PDB entry 9JXS | electron microscopy, 2.93 A resolution | chains B and A of the 13 polymer chains in the assembly

== Chain B ==
Molecule: CRISPR system Cascade subunit CasD
Source organism: Candidatus Cloacimonetes bacterium ADurb.Bin088
Reference sequence: A0A1V6F8C5 (A0A1V6F8C5_9BACT); numbering as in UniProt (aligned over 1-388)
Sequence (388 residues; numbered 1 to 388; the number before each row is that of its first residue):
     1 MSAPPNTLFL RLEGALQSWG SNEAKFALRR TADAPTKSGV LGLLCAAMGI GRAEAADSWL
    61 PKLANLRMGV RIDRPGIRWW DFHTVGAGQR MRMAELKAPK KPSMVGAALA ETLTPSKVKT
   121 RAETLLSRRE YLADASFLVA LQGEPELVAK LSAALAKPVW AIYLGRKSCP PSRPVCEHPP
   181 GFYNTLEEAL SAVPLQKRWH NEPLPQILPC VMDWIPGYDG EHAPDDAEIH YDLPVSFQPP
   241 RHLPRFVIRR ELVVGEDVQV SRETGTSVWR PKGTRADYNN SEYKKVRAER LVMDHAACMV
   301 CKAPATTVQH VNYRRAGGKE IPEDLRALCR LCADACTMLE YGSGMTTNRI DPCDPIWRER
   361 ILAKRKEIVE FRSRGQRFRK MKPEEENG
Not modelled in the structure: 1-3, 91-119, 379-388
Sequence notes: conflict Ala333 (His in A0A1V6F8C5)
Ligand contacts: Mg2+ (MG): Cys298, Val300, Cys301, Leu328, Cys329, Cys332, Arg365
From the paper describing this entry:
  - catalytic residues: Asp324 (by similarity / conservation)
  - mutagenesis - C298A/C301A/C329A/C332A, H310A, D324A: abolished catalytic activity
  - mutagenesis - E289A: abolished binding to target DNA
  - mutagenesis - R275A/D277A/Y278A, M338A/V369A/F371A: decreased catalytic activity

== Chain A ==
Molecule: 61-nt RNA strand
Sequence (61 nucleotides; numbered -7 to 53; the number before each row is that of its first residue; numbers below 1 keep their minus sign (G-7 is residue -7)):
    -7 GUGAACCGGA UUGCCGUCAG GAAAUUAGGU GCGCUUAGCA GUAUUCCCCA CGCAUGUGGG
    53 G
Not modelled in the structure: 46, 53

== Chain B / chain A interface ==
Contacting residue pairs (42):
  Gly20(B) - G-5(A)  sugar contact
  Gly20(B) - A-4(A)  phosphate contact
  Ser21(B) - G-5(A)  hydrogen bond to the sugar
  Ala24(B) - G-5(A)  sugar contact
  Arg29(B) - A-4(A)  phosphate contact
  Arg30(B) - A-4(A)  phosphate contact
  Ser38(B) - G-5(A)  hydrogen bond to the phosphate
  Gly42(B) - G-7(A)  sugar contact
  Gly42(B) - U-6(A)  sugar contact
  Cys45(B) - G-7(A)  sugar contact
  Ala46(B) - G-7(A)  phosphate contact
  Ile50(B) - G-7(A)  sugar contact
  Gly51(B) - G-7(A)  sugar contact
  Arg52(B) - G-7(A)  base contact
  Phe82(B) - G1(A)  phosphate contact
  His83(B) - C-1(A)  hydrogen bond to the sugar
  His83(B) - G1(A)  phosphate contact
  Thr84(B) - G0(A)  phosphate contact
  Thr84(B) - G1(A)  hydrogen bond to the phosphate
  Val85(B) - C-1(A)  base contact
  Val85(B) - G0(A)  phosphate contact
  Gly86(B) - G0(A)  hydrogen bond to the phosphate
  Gln89(B) - G0(A)  hydrogen bond to the base
  Arg90(B) - G0(A)  hydrogen bond to the base
  Thr124(B) - G1(A)  base contact
  Arg129(B) - C-1(A)  base contact
  Trp160(B) - G-7(A)  hydrogen bond to the sugar
  Tyr163(B) - G-7(A)  phosphate contact
  Tyr163(B) - U-6(A)  hydrogen bond to the phosphate
  Gly165(B) - A-4(A)  sugar contact
  Arg166(B) - A-4(A)  salt bridge to the phosphate
  Arg166(B) - A-3(A)  phosphate contact
  Lys167(B) - A-4(A)  phosphate contact
  Lys167(B) - A-3(A)  hydrogen bond to the phosphate
  Lys167(B) - C-2(A)  salt bridge to the phosphate
  Tyr231(B) - G-5(A)  base contact
  Phe237(B) - U-6(A)  sugar contact
  Phe237(B) - G-5(A)  phosphate contact
  Gln238(B) - U-6(A)  sugar contact
  Gln238(B) - A-4(A)  base contact
  Gln238(B) - A-3(A)  base contact
  His242(B) - G-5(A)  hydrogen bond to the base
Other interface residues (no listed pair), chain B (35 interface residues in all): Asn22, Gly39, Leu43, Ser168, Asp232

== Summary ==
The interface between chain B and chain A involves 35 residues on one side and 9 on the other; the contacts
include 11 hydrogen bonds and 2 salt bridges. Polar contacts include Gln89(B)-G0(A), Arg90(B)-G0(A) and
His242(B)-G-5(A). The paper reports the catalytic residue Asp324(B); C298A/C301A/C329A/C332A, H310A and D324A
of chain B abolish catalytic activity; 6 substitutions were tested in all.
Chain B is CRISPR system Cascade subunit CasD (Candidatus Cloacimonetes bacterium ADurb.Bin088) and chain A is
a 61-nt RNA strand; the structure, Cryo-EM structure of Cas5-HNH Cascade bound with dsDNA, was determined by
electron microscopy (same publication as 8ZM3, 8ZOL, 8ZP9 and 8ZP7).
